PDB entry 8QVU | X-ray diffraction, 2.24 A resolution | chains G and F of the 4 polymer chains in the assembly

== Chain G ==
Molecule: Elongin-C
From: Homo sapiens
Reference sequence: Q15369 (ELOC_HUMAN); residue numbers follow UniProt; this construct covers 17-112
Amino-acid sequence (97 residues; numbered 16 to 112; the number before each row is that of its first residue):
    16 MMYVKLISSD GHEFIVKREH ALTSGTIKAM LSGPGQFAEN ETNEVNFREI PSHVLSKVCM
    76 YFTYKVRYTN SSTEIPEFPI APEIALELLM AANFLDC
Disordered / not traced: 48-56
Differences from the reference sequence: initiating methionine (16)

== Chain F ==
Molecule: von Hippel-Lindau disease tumor suppressor
From: Homo sapiens
Reference sequence: P40337 (VHL_HUMAN); residues 1-213 here = UniProt positions 1-213
Amino-acid sequence (213 residues; each row starts with the number of its first residue):
     1 MPRRAENWDE AEVGAEEAGV EEYGPEEDGG EESGAEESGP EESGPEELGA EEEMEAGRPR
    61 PVLRSVNSRE PSQVIFCNRS PRVVLPVWLN FDGEPQPYPT LPPGTGRRIH SYRGHLWLFR
   121 DAGTHDGLLV NQTELFVPSL NVDGQPIFAN ITLPVYTLKE RCLQVVRSLV KPENYRRLDI
   181 VRSLYEDLED HPNVQKDLER LTQERIAHQR MGD
Disordered / not traced: 1-60, 205-213
Residues lining bound ligands: WYL ((2S,4R)-1-[(2S)-2-[4-[4-[(3S)-4-[4-[5-[(4S)-2-azanyl-3-cyano-4-methyl-6,7-dihydro-5H-1-benzothiophen-4-yl]-1,2,4-oxadiazol-3-yl]pyrimidin-2-yl]-3-methyl-1,4-diazepan-1-yl]butoxy]-1,2,3-triazol-1-yl]-3-methyl-butanoyl]-N-[(1R)-1-[4-(4-methyl-1,3-thiazol-5-yl)phenyl]-2-oxidanyl-ethyl]-4-oxidanyl-pyrrolidine-2-carboxamide): N67, R69, F76, P86, W88, F91, Y98, P99, L101, R107, I109, H110, S111, Y112, H115, W117
UniProt features mapped onto this chain:
  - region: G14 to E53 (8 X 5 AA tandem repeats of G-[PAVG]-E-E-[DAYSLE]), T157 to V166 (Interaction with Elongin BC complex)
What the authors report for this chain:
  - binding site for WYL: Y112

== Chain G / chain F interface ==
Residue-residue contacts (41; chain G residue first):
  V73(G) - L158(F)  hydrophobic
  Y76(G) - Y156(F)  hydrogen bond (side chain-backbone)
  Y76(G) - T157(F)
  Y76(G) - L158(F)  hydrogen bond (side chain-backbone)
  Y79(G) - V155(F)  hydrophobic
  Y83(G) - V155(F)
  T84(G) - V155(F)
  N85(G) - Q132(F)
  S86(G) - Q132(F)
  S87(G) - Q132(F)  hydrogen bond (backbone-side chain)
  E89(G) - R79(F)  salt bridge
  I90(G) - L153(F)
  E92(G) - P81(F)
  E92(G) - R82(F)  salt bridge
  E92(G) - L153(F)
  E92(G) - R161(F)  salt bridge
  F93(G) - L158(F)  hydrophobic
  F93(G) - R161(F)  hydrogen bond (backbone-side chain)
  I95(G) - R161(F)
  I95(G) - C162(F)  hydrophobic
  I95(G) - V165(F)  hydrophobic
  P97(G) - L169(F)  hydrophobic
  A100(G) - V165(F)  hydrophobic
  L101(G) - I180(F)  hydrophobic
  L103(G) - C162(F)  hydrophobic
  L104(G) - K159(F)
  L104(G) - C162(F)  hydrophobic
  L104(G) - L163(F)  hydrophobic
  L104(G) - L184(F)  hydrophobic
  M105(G) - I180(F)  hydrophobic
  M105(G) - V181(F)
  M105(G) - L184(F)  hydrophobic
  A107(G) - L158(F)  hydrophobic
  A107(G) - K159(F)
  N108(G) - K159(F)
  N108(G) - V181(F)
  N108(G) - S183(F)
  N108(G) - L184(F)
  C112(G) - T157(F)
  C112(G) - L158(F)  hydrogen bond (backbone-backbone)
  C112(G) - K159(F)  hydrogen bond (backbone-backbone)
Other interface residues (no listed pair), chain G (24 interface residues in all): K80, T88
Other interface residues (no listed pair), chain F (22 interface residues in all): T152, V166, L178

== Overview ==
24 residues of chain G and 22 residues of chain F are in contact, with 6 hydrogen bonds and 3 salt bridges.
Among the polar pairs are E89(G)-R79(F), E92(G)-R82(F) and E92(G)-R161(F). Ligands of chain F: compound WYL.
From the paper: a binding site for WYL at Y112(F).
Chain G is Elongin-C and chain F is von Hippel-Lindau disease tumor suppressor, both from Homo sapiens; the
structure, Crystal Structure of ligand ACBI3 in complex with KRAS G12D C118S GDP and pVHL:ElonginC:ElonginB
complex, was determined by X-ray diffraction together with 8QUG, 8QW6 and 8QW7 from the same study.
